Entry 7TAT (electron microscopy, 3.20 A resolution); this record covers chains A and H of the 9 polymer chains in the assembly.

Chain A:
Name: Spike glycoprotein
Source organism: Severe acute respiratory syndrome coronavirus 2
Reference sequence: P0DTC2 (SPIKE_SARS2); numbering as in UniProt (aligned over 1-1208)
Sequence (1288 residues; numbered 1 to 1288; the number before each row is that of its first residue):
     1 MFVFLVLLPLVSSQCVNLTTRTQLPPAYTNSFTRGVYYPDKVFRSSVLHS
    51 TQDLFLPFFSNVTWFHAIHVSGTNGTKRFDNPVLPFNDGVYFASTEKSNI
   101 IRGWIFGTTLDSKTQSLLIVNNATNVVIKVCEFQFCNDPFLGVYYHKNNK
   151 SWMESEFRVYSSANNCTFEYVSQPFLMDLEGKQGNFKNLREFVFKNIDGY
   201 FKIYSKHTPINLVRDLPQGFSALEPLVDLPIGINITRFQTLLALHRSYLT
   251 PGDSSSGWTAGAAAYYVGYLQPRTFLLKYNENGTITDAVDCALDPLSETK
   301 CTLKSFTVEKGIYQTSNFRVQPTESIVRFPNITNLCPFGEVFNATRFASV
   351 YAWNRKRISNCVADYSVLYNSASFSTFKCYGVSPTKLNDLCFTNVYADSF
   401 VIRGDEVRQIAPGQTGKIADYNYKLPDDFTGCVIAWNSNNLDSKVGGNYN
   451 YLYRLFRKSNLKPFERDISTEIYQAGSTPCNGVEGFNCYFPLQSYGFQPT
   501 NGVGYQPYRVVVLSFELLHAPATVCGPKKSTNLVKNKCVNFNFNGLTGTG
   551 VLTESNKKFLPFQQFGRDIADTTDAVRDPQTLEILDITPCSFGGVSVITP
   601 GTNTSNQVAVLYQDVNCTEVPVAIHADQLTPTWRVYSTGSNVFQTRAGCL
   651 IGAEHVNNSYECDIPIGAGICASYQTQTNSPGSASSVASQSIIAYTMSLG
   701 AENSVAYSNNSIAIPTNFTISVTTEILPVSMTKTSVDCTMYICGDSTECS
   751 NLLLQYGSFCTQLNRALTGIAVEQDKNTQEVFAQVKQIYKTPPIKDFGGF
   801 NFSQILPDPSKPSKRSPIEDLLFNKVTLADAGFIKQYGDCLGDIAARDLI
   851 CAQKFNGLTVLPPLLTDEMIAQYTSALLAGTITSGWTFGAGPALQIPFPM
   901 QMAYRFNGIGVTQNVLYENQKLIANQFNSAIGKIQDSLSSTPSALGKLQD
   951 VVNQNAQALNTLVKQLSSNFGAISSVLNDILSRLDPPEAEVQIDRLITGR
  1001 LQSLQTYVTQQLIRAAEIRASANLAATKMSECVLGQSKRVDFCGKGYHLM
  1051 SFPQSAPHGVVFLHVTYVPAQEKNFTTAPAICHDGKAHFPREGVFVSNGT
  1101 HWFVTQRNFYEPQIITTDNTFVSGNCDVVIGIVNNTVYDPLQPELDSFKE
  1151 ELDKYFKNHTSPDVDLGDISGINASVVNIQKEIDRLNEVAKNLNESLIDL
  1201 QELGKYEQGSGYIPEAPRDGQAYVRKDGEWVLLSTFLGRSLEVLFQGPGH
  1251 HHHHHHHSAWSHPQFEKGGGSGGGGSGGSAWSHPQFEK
Not modelled in the structure: 1-25, 67-79, 122-124, 141-156, 162-164, 173-186, 211-214, 243-262, 518-519, 622-640, 676-689, 827-853, 1141-1288
Disulfides: Cys131-Cys166, Cys291-Cys301, Cys336-Cys361, Cys379-Cys432, Cys391-Cys525, Cys480-Cys488, Cys538-Cys590, Cys617-Cys649, Cys662-Cys671, Cys738-Cys760, Cys743-Cys749, Cys1032-Cys1043, Cys1082-Cys1126
Covalent attachments: N-acetylglucosamine (NAG) linked to Asn61, Asn165, Asn234, Asn282, Asn331, Asn343, Asn603, Asn616, Asn657, Asn709, Asn717, Asn801, Asn1074, Asn1098, Asn1134
Construct notes: engineered mutation Gly682 (Arg in P0DTC2), Ser683 (Arg in P0DTC2), Ser685 (Arg in P0DTC2), Pro817 (Phe in P0DTC2), Pro892 (Ala in P0DTC2), Pro899 (Ala in P0DTC2), Pro942 (Ala in P0DTC2), Pro986 (Lys in P0DTC2), Pro987 (Val in P0DTC2); expression tag (1209-1288)
Swiss-Prot annotation at these positions:
  - region: Asn280 to Cys301 (Putative superantigen), Arg403 to Asp405 (Integrin-binding motif), Asn448 to Phe456 (Immunodominant HLA epitope recognized by the CD8+), Pro681, Ala684 (Putative superantigen), Ser816 to Tyr837 (Fusion peptide 1), Lys835 to Phe855 (Fusion peptide 2), Asp1163 to Glu1202 (Heptad repeat 2)
  - site: Arg815, Ser816 (Cleavage)
  - glycosylation: Asn17 (N-linked (GlcNAc...) (complex) asparagine), Asn61 (N-linked (GlcNAc...) (hybrid) asparagine), Asn74 (N-linked (GlcNAc...) (complex) asparagine), Asn122 (N-linked (GlcNAc...) (hybrid) asparagine), Asn149 (N-linked (GlcNAc...) (complex) asparagine), Asn165 (N-linked (GlcNAc...) (complex) asparagine), Asn234 (N-linked (GlcNAc...) (high mannose) asparagine), Asn282 (N-linked (GlcNAc...) (complex) asparagine), Thr323 (O-linked (GalNAc) threonine), Ser325 (O-linked (HexNAc...) serine), Asn331 (N-linked (GlcNAc...) (complex) asparagine), Asn343 (N-linked (GlcNAc...) (complex) asparagine), Asn603 (N-linked (GlcNAc...) (hybrid) asparagine), Asn616 (N-linked (GlcNAc...) (complex) asparagine), Asn657 (N-linked (GlcNAc...) (complex) asparagine), Thr676 (O-linked (GlcNAc...) threonine), Thr678 (O-linked (GlcNAc...) threonine), Asn709 (N-linked (GlcNAc...) (high mannose) asparagine), Asn717 (N-linked (GlcNAc...) (hybrid) asparagine), Asn801 (N-linked (GlcNAc...) (hybrid) asparagine) and 6 more in UniProt
  - natural variant: Leu5 (L5F: In strain: Iota/B.1.526), Ser13 (S13I: In strain: Epsilon/B.1.427/B.1.429), Leu18 (L18F: In strain: Beta/B.1.351, Gamma/P.1 and 1 more), Thr19 (T19I: In strain: Omicron/BQ.1.1, Omicron/XBB.1.5 and 1 more; T19R: In strain: Delta/B.1.617.2, Omicron/BA.2 and 4 more), Thr20 (T20N: In strain: Gamma/P.1), Leu24 to Ala27 (sequence variant, change not given here; In strain: Omicron/BA.2, Omicron/BA.2.12.1 and 6 more), Pro26 (P26S: In strain: Gamma/P.1), Gln52 (Q52H: In strain: Omicron/EG.5.1), Ala67 (A67V: In strain: Eta/B.1.525, Omicron/BA.1), His69 to Val70 (deletion: In strain: Alpha/B.1.1.7, Eta/B.1.525 and 5 more), Gly75 (G75V: In strain: Lambda/C.37), Thr76 (T76I: In strain: Lambda/C.37), 82 further natural variant entries in UniProt
  - mutagenesis: His69 to Val70 (Increased incorporation of cleaved spike into virions), Asn121 (N121Q: Partial loss of biliverdin affinity), Arg190 (R190K: Partial loss of biliverdin affinity), Asn234 (N234Q: Increased resistance to neutralizing antibodies), Asn331 (N331Q: Reduced viral infectivity), Asn343 (N343Q: Reduced viral infectivity), Leu452 (L452R: Increased resistance to neutralizing antibodies. Decreases HLA binding to NF9 epitope. Increased binding affinity to human ACE2), Tyr453 (Y453F: Decreased HLA binding to NF9 epitope. Increased binding affinity to human ACE2), Ala475 (A475V: Increased resistance to neutralizing antibodies), Val483 (V483A: Increased resistance to neutralizing antibodies), Glu484 (E484D: Increased replication in human TMEM106B overexpressing cells), Phe490 (F490L: Increased resistance to neutralizing antibodies and human covalescent sera neutralization), 12 further mutagenesis entries in UniProt
From the paper describing this entry:
  - mutagenesis - Y489H: decreased binding to S2K146
  - mutagenesis - Y489H (4.5-fold): decreased binding to ACE2
  - mutagenesis - Y489H: decreased growth

Chain H:
Name: S2K146 Fab heavy chain
Source organism: Homo sapiens
Notes: antibody fragment or engineered binder
Sequence (122 residues; each row starts with the number of its first residue):
     1 QVQLVESGGVVVQPGGSLRLSCAASGFTFHDHTMHWVRQAPGKGLEWVSL
    51 ITWNGGTIHYSDSVKGRFTISRDNSKNSLYLQMNSLRTEDTALYYCAKDL
   101 GRGGWYLPSDAWGQGTLVTVSS
Not modelled in the structure: 121-122
Disulfides: Cys22-Cys96

Interface between chain A and chain H:
Residue-residue contacts (18):
  Leu455(A) - Leu100(H)
  Phe456(A) - Leu100(H)  hydrophobic
  Gly485(A) - Gly104(H)
  Gly485(A) - Trp105(H)  hydrogen bond (backbone-backbone)
  Phe486(A) - Trp105(H)
  Asn487(A) - Trp105(H)  hydrogen bond (backbone-backbone)
  Cys488(A) - Gly104(H)
  Tyr489(A) - Gly101(H)
  Tyr489(A) - Arg102(H)
  Tyr489(A) - Gly104(H)
  Tyr489(A) - Trp105(H)
  Tyr489(A) - Tyr106(H)  hydrogen bond (side chain-backbone)
  Phe490(A) - Arg102(H)  hydrogen bond (backbone-backbone)
  Gln493(A) - Leu100(H)  hydrogen bond (side chain-backbone)
  Gly496(A) - Gly26(H)
  Gln498(A) - Gly26(H)
  Asn501(A) - Gln1(H)
  Tyr505(A) - Gln1(H)
Interface residues without a listed pair, chain A (14 interface residues in all): Glu484
Interface residues without a listed pair, chain H (9 interface residues in all): Gly103

Overview:
The interface between chain A and chain H involves 14 residues on one side and 9 on the other, with 5 hydrogen
bonds. Among the polar pairs are Tyr489(A)-Tyr106(H), Gln493(A)-Leu100(H) and Gly485(A)-Trp105(H). From the
paper: Y489H of chain A reduces binding to S2K146; Y489H of chain A reduces binding to ACE2.
Here chain A is Spike glycoprotein (Severe acute respiratory syndrome coronavirus 2) and chain H is S2K146 Fab
heavy chain (Homo sapiens). Entry 7TAT (SARS-CoV-2 spike in complex with the S2K146 neutralizing antibody Fab
fragment (two receptor-binding domains open)) was determined by electron microscopy, deposited together with
7TAS.
